6KVO - chains A and C of the 6 polymer chains in the assembly; structure by X-ray diffraction, 2.50 A resolution.

== Chain A ==
Protein: NtMOC1
Organism: Nicotiana tabacum
UniProt: A0A1S4CVP6 (A0A1S4CVP6_TOBAC); residue numbers follow UniProt; this construct covers 108-275
Sequence (171 residues; each row starts with the number of its first residue):
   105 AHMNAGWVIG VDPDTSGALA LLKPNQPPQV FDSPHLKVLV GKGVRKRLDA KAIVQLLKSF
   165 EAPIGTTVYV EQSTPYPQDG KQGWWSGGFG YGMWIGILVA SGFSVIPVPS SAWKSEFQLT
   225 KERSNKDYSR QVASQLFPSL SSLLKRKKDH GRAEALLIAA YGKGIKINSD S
Disordered / not traced: 105, 145-146, 273-275
Sequence notes: expression tag (105-107); engineered mutation Lys162 (Gln in A0A1S4CVP6), Gln235 (Glu in A0A1S4CVP6), Gln239 (Glu in A0A1S4CVP6)
Metal / ion sites: Mg2+: Asp118, Glu175
What the authors report for this chain:
  - self-association interface (contacts with another copy of this molecule): Gly192, Gly196, Gly200, Ala204
  - mutagenesis - G200E/A204E: abolished binding to NtMOC1 (chain A)
  - mutagenesis - G200E, A204E: decreased binding to NtMOC1 (chain A)
  - mutagenesis - G200E, A204E: decreased catalytic activity on HJ
  - Mg2+ coordination: Asp118, Glu175, Glu258
  - catalytic residues: Asp116, Asp118, Glu175, Glu258
  - mutagenesis - D116A, D118A, R149D, R149D/K185D/K218D/K225D, E175A, D183A, K185D, K218D, R250D/K251D/K252D, E258A: abolished catalytic activity on HJ
  - mutagenesis - D116A, D118A, R149D, E175A, Y180A, K185D, K218D, E258A: unchanged binding to HJ
  - binding site for the 18-nt DNA strand: Arg149
  - binding site for the 18-nt DNA strand: Arg149, Lys185, Gln186, Gly187
  - binding site for the 18-nt DNA strand (chain C): Lys185
  - binding site for the 18-nt DNA strand: Tyr180, Asp183, Lys218, Lys225
  - mutagenesis - Y180A, K225D: unchanged catalytic activity on HJ
  - mutagenesis - R149D/K185D/K218D/K225D, R250D/K251D/K252D: abolished binding to HJ
  - specificity-determining residues: Asp183
  - mutagenesis - D183A: decreased binding to HJ
  - conformationally variable residues (loop rearrangement): Tyr180, Asp183

== Chain C ==
Molecule: 18-nt DNA strand
Sequence (18 nucleotides; numbered 1 to 18; the number before each row is that of its first residue):
     1 ACAACAGATG ATGGAGCT

== Chain A / chain C interface ==
Pairs across the interface (19; chain A residue first):
  Val144(A) - DT12(C)  phosphate contact
  Val144(A) - DG13(C)  phosphate contact
  Arg149(A) - DT12(C)  salt bridge to the phosphate
  Gln182(A) - DT9(C)  base contact
  Asp183(A) - DT9(C)  base contact
  Gly184(A) - DT9(C)  hydrogen bond to the base
  Gly184(A) - DG10(C)  phosphate contact
  Lys185(A) - DG10(C)  hydrogen bond to the phosphate
  Lys185(A) - DA11(C)  salt bridge to the phosphate
  Gln186(A) - DG10(C)  hydrogen bond to the base
  Gln186(A) - DA11(C)  phosphate contact
  Gln186(A) - DT12(C)  phosphate contact
  Gly187(A) - DG10(C)  hydrogen bond to the base
  Arg250(A) - DA3(C)  salt bridge to the phosphate
  Arg250(A) - DA4(C)  phosphate contact
  Lys251(A) - DA4(C)  hydrogen bond to the phosphate
  Lys251(A) - DC5(C)  phosphate contact
  Lys252(A) - DA3(C)  phosphate contact
  Lys252(A) - DA4(C)  hydrogen bond to the phosphate
Interface residues without a listed pair, chain A (12 interface residues in all): Leu143

== Summary ==
12 residues of chain A face 8 of chain C across their interface, with 6 hydrogen bonds and 3 salt bridges.
Polar pairs include Gly184(A)-DT9(C), Gln186(A)-DG10(C) and Gly187(A)-DG10(C). From the paper: catalytic
residues Asp116(A), Asp118(A) and Glu175(A) among others; D116A, D118A and R149D of chain A, among others,
abolish catalytic activity on HJ; 15 substitutions were tested in all.
Here chain A is NtMOC1 (Nicotiana tabacum) and chain C is an 18-nt DNA strand. Entry 6KVO (Crystal structure
of chloroplast resolvase in complex with Holliday junction) was determined by X-ray diffraction (same
publication as 6LCM and 6LCT).
